Entry 7B0N (electron microscopy, 3.70 A resolution); this record covers chains J and K of the 42 polymer chains in the assembly.

[Chain J]
Protein: NADH-ubiquinone oxidoreductase chain 6
From: Yarrowia lipolytica
Notes: EC 7.1.1.2
UniProtKB: S5U3X7 (S5U3X7_YARLL); residues 2-185 here correspond to UniProt positions 1-184 (UniProt number = residue number - 1)
Chain sequence (185 residues; numbered 1 to 185; the number before each row is that of its first residue):
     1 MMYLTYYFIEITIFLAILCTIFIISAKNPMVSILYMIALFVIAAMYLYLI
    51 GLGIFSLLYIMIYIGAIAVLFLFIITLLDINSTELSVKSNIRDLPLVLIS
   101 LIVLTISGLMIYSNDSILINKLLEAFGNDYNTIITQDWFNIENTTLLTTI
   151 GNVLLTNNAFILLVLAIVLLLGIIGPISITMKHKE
Modified residues: Met1 (N-formylmethionine; FME)
Sequence notes: initiating methionine (1)
Ligand contacts: 1,2-Distearoyl-sn-glycerophosphoethanolamine (3PE): Ile102, Val103, Leu104, Ile106, Ser107, Met110, Ile111, Leu118, Lys121

[Chain K]
Protein: NADH-ubiquinone oxidoreductase chain 4L
From: Yarrowia lipolytica
Notes: EC 7.1.1.2
UniProtKB: S5U4U1 (S5U4U1_YARLL); residue numbers follow UniProt; this construct covers 1-89
Chain sequence (89 residues; each row starts with the number of its first residue):
     1 MFIGTIILVLSFLGFVFNRRNIILAFICLETMLLGINLILLRNSVLFDDI
    51 SGSLFAIVIIILAGVESAIGLSLLVSYYRLRGVINSYGI
Modified residues: Met1 (N-formylmethionine; FME)
Ligand contacts: 1,2-Distearoyl-sn-glycerophosphoethanolamine (3PE): Leu8, Phe12, Met32

[Chain J / chain K interface]
Contacting residue pairs (84; chain J residue first):
  Thr12(J) - Ile3(K)
  Ile13(J) - Ile3(K)  hydrophobic
  Ala16(J) - Ile3(K)  hydrophobic
  Ile17(J) - Ile6(K)  hydrophobic
  Thr20(J) - Leu10(K)
  Ile23(J) - Ile27(K)  hydrophobic
  Ile24(J) - Leu10(K)
  Ile24(J) - Arg20(K)  hydrogen bond (backbone-side chain)
  Ser25(J) - Arg20(K)
  Ala26(J) - Arg20(K)  hydrogen bond (backbone-side chain)
  Lys27(J) - Arg20(K)  hydrogen bond (backbone-side chain)
  Pro29(J) - Asn21(K)
  Ile33(J) - Ile27(K)  hydrophobic
  Met36(J) - Ile27(K)  hydrophobic
  Leu39(J) - Thr31(K)
  Phe40(J) - Leu34(K)  hydrophobic
  Ala43(J) - Leu34(K)  hydrophobic
  Ala43(J) - Leu38(K)  hydrophobic
  Tyr46(J) - Met1(K)
  Tyr46(J) - Ile3(K)
  Leu47(J) - Leu38(K)  hydrophobic
  Leu47(J) - Leu41(K)  hydrophobic
  Leu52(J) - Leu41(K)  hydrophobic
  Leu52(J) - Val45(K)  hydrophobic
  Phe55(J) - Ser53(K)
  Tyr59(J) - Leu34(K)  hydrophobic
  Tyr59(J) - Asn37(K)  hydrogen bond
  Tyr59(J) - Ile60(K)  hydrophobic
  Ile62(J) - Ile60(K)  hydrophobic
  Tyr63(J) - Asn37(K)  hydrogen bond
  Tyr63(J) - Ile60(K)
  Ile67(J) - Glu30(K)
  Ile67(J) - Gly64(K)
  Leu70(J) - Leu71(K)  hydrophobic
  Phe71(J) - Phe26(K)  hydrophobic
  Phe71(J) - Glu30(K)
  Phe71(J) - Ser67(K)
  Phe71(J) - Leu71(K)  hydrophobic
  Ile74(J) - Leu71(K)
  Ile75(J) - Ile23(K)  hydrophobic
  Leu78(J) - Tyr78(K)  hydrophobic
  Leu78(J) - Ile84(K)  hydrophobic
  Asp79(J) - Tyr78(K)
  Asp79(J) - Val83(K)
  Asp79(J) - Ile84(K)
  Ile80(J) - Ile23(K)  hydrophobic
  Ile80(J) - Ile84(K)
  Asn81(J) - Asn21(K)
  Asn81(J) - Val83(K)
  Asn81(J) - Ile84(K)  hydrogen bond (backbone-backbone)
  Asn81(J) - Ser86(K)
  Ser82(J) - Arg20(K)
  Ser82(J) - Ser86(K)  hydrogen bond (backbone-side chain)
  Thr83(J) - Arg20(K)  hydrogen bond (backbone-side chain)
  Thr83(J) - Ser86(K)  hydrogen bond
  Leu85(J) - Arg20(K)
  Ser89(J) - Arg19(K)  hydrogen bond (backbone-side chain)
  Asn90(J) - Phe17(K)
  Asn90(J) - Arg19(K)
  Arg92(J) - Arg19(K)
  Asp93(J) - Phe17(K)
  Asp93(J) - Arg19(K)  salt bridge
  Leu96(J) - Phe17(K)  hydrophobic
  Val97(J) - Phe17(K)  hydrophobic
  Ser100(J) - Leu13(K)
  Leu109(J) - Phe2(K)  hydrophobic
  Tyr112(J) - Met1(K)
  Tyr112(J) - Ile39(K)
  Asn128(J) - Phe2(K)
  Leu146(J) - Ile50(K)  hydrophobic
  Leu146(J) - Ser53(K)
  Thr149(J) - Ile50(K)
  Leu154(J) - Leu54(K)  hydrophobic
  Asn158(J) - Leu54(K)
  Leu165(J) - Ile61(K)  hydrophobic
  Leu165(J) - Leu62(K)  hydrophobic
  Val168(J) - Leu62(K)  hydrophobic
  Val168(J) - Val65(K)
  Leu169(J) - Val65(K)  hydrophobic
  Pro176(J) - Ser72(K)
  Ile179(J) - Ser72(K)
  Ile179(J) - Ser76(K)
  Thr180(J) - Arg79(K)  hydrogen bond (backbone-side chain)
  Lys182(J) - Arg79(K)
Other interface residues (no listed pair), chain J (71 interface residues in all): Ser32, Ile50, Leu58, Leu77, Glu84, Leu101, Leu104, Thr105, Gly108, Ala125, Phe126, Ile150, Val153, Ile161, Gly172
Other interface residues (no listed pair), chain K (55 interface residues in all): Thr5, Ile7, Val9, Phe12, Gly14, Leu24, Arg42, Ala56, Ile57, Val58, Ala63, Ala68, Ile69, Leu74, Val75, Gly82, Asn85

[In short]
71 residues of chain J and 55 residues of chain K are in contact, with 11 hydrogen bonds and 1 salt bridge.
Polar contacts include Asp93(J)-Arg19(K), Ile24(J)-Arg20(K) and Ala26(J)-Arg20(K).
1,2-Distearoyl-sn-glycerophosphoethanolamine is bound between chain J and chain K.
Here chain J is NADH-ubiquinone oxidoreductase chain 6 and chain K is NADH-ubiquinone oxidoreductase chain 4L,
both from Yarrowia lipolytica. Entry 7B0N (A 3.7-angstrom structure of Yarrowia lipolytica complex I with an
R121M mutation in NUCM) was determined by electron microscopy.
